4MG8 - chains B and D of the 4 polymer chains in the assembly; structure by X-ray diffraction, 1.85 A resolution.

Chain B:
Protein: Estrogen receptor
From: Homo sapiens
Notes: fragment: ligand binding domain
UniProtKB: P03372 (ESR1_HUMAN); numbering as in UniProt (aligned over 302-552)
Amino-acid sequence (255 residues; numbered 298 to 552; the number before each row is that of its first residue):
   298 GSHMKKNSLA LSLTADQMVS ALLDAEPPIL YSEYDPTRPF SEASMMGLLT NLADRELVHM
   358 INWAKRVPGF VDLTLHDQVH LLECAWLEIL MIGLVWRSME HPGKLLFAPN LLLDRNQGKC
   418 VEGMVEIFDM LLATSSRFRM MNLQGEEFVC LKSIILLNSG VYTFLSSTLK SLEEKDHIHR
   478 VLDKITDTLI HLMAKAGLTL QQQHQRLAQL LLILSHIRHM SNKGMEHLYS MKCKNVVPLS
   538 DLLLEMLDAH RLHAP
Not modelled in the structure: 298-302, 462-471, 550-552
Modified / non-standard residues: Cys-381 (s-hydroxycysteine; CSO); Cys-417 (s-hydroxycysteine; CSO); Cys-530 (s-hydroxycysteine; CSO)
Differences from the reference sequence: expression tag (298-301); engineered mutation Ser-537 (Tyr in P03372)
Residues lining bound ligands: alpha-zearalanol (27J): Met-343, Leu-346, Thr-347, Leu-349, Ala-350, Glu-353, Leu-387, Met-388, Leu-391, Arg-394, Phe-404, Met-421, Ile-424, Phe-425, Leu-428, Gly-521, His-524, Leu-525

Chain D:
Protein: Nuclear receptor coactivator 1
Notes: fragment: coactivator peptide SRC-1
UniProtKB: Q15788 (NCOA1_HUMAN); residue numbers follow UniProt; this construct covers 686-698
Amino-acid sequence (13 residues; each row starts with the number of its first residue):
   686 RHKILHRLLQ EGS
Not modelled in the structure: 686, 697-698

Chain B / chain D interface:
Pairs across the interface - 21 pairs, chain B then chain D:
  Ile-358(B) with Leu-690(D), hydrophobic; Leu-693(D), hydrophobic; Leu-694(D), hydrophobic
  Lys-362(B) with Leu-693(D), hydrogen bond (side chain-backbone); Leu-694(D), hydrogen bond (side chain-backbone); Glu-696(D), hydrogen bond (side chain-backbone)
  Leu-372(B) with Leu-694(D), hydrophobic; Gln-695(D)
  Gln-375(B) with Leu-694(D)
  Val-376(B) with Lys-688(D); Leu-690(D), hydrophobic; His-691(D); Leu-694(D), hydrophobic
  Leu-379(B) with Leu-694(D), hydrophobic
  Glu-380(B) with Lys-688(D), salt bridge; Leu-690(D)
  Leu-539(B) with Ile-689(D), hydrophobic; Leu-693(D), hydrophobic
  Glu-542(B) with Lys-688(D); Ile-689(D), hydrogen bond (side chain-backbone)
  Met-543(B) with Leu-690(D), hydrophobic
Interface residues without a listed pair, chain B (12 interface residues in all): Val-355, Phe-367
Interface residues without a listed pair, chain D (9 interface residues in all): His-687

Summary:
The interface between chain B and chain D involves 12 residues on one side and 9 on the other, with 4 hydrogen
bonds and 1 salt bridge. Polar contacts include Glu-380(B)/Lys-688(D), Lys-362(B)/Leu-693(D) and
Lys-362(B)/Leu-694(D). Ligands of chain B: alpha-zearalanol.
Here chain B is Estrogen receptor (Homo sapiens) and chain D is Nuclear receptor coactivator 1. Entry 4MG8
(Crystal structure of hERa-LBD (Y537S) in complex with alpha-zearalanol) was determined by X-ray diffraction
together with 4MG5, 4MG6, 4MG7, 4MG9, 4MGA, 4MGB, 4MGC and 4MGD from the same study.
